PDB entry 9GER | electron microscopy, 3.58 A resolution | chains D and J of the 14 polymer chains in the assembly

== Chain D ==
Name: Histone H2B 1.1
Source organism: Xenopus laevis
UniProt: P02281 (H2B11_XENLA); residues 26-121 here correspond to UniProt positions 30-125 (UniProt number = residue number + 4)
Amino-acid sequence (96 residues; numbered 26 to 121; the number before each row is that of its first residue):
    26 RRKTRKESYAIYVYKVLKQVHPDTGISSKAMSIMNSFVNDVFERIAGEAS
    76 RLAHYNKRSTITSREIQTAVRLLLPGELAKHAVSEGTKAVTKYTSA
Not modelled in the structure: 26-27
Sequence notes: conflict Thr29 (Ser33 in P02281)
UniProt features mapped onto this chain:
  - glycosylation: Ser109 (O-linked (GlcNAc) serine)
  - cross-link: Lys117 (Glycyl lysine isopeptide (Lys-Gly) (interchain with G-Cter in ubiquitin))

== Chain J ==
Molecule: Widom-601 DNA
Sequence (147 nucleotides; each row starts with the number of its first residue; numbers below 1 keep their minus sign (DA-73 is residue -73)):
   -73 ATCGAGAATCCCGGTGCCGAGGCCGCTCAATTGGTCGTAGACAGCTCTAG
   -23 CACCGCTTAAACGCACGTACGCGCTGTCCCCCGCGTTTTAACCGCCAAGG
    27 GGATTACTCCCTAGTCTCCAGGCACGTGTCAGATATATACATCCGAT
Not modelled in the structure: -73, 73

== How chain D and chain J interact ==
Residue-residue contacts - 6 pairs, chain D then chain J:
  Lys28(D) with DA50(J), phosphate contact; DC51(J), salt bridge to the phosphate
  Thr29(D) with DA50(J), phosphate contact
  Lys31(D) with DA50(J), phosphate contact
  Ser33(D) with DC49(J), phosphate contact
  Tyr37(D) with DG48(J), hydrogen bond to the phosphate
Interface residues without a listed pair, chain D (8 interface residues in all): Arg30, Glu32, Ile36

== Summary ==
The interface between chain D and chain J involves 8 residues on one side and 4 on the other, with 1 hydrogen
bond and 1 salt bridge. Among the polar pairs are Tyr37(D)-DG48(J) and Lys28(D)-DC51(J).
Chain D is Histone H2B 1.1 (Xenopus laevis) and chain J is Widom-601 DNA; the structure, Native dimeric
Myeloperoxidase bound to nucleosome core particle, intermediate state; composite map, was determined by
electron microscopy together with 9GEN, 9GEO, 9GEP, 9GEQ, 9IHD, 9IHE and 9IHF from the same study.
